Entry 6UXH (X-ray diffraction, 1.86 A resolution); this record covers chains A and B.

== Chain A (and B) ==
Protein: Serine hydroxymethyltransferase
Organism: Glycine max
Notes: EC 2.1.2.1; chain B of this document is another copy of the same molecule, construct and numbering; everything in this record applies to it too
UniProtKB: K4FZF8 (K4FZF8_SOYBN); residues 1-471 here = UniProt positions 1-471
Sequence (473 residues; numbered -1 to 471; the number before each row is that of its first residue; numbers below 1 keep their minus sign (Ser-1 is residue -1)):
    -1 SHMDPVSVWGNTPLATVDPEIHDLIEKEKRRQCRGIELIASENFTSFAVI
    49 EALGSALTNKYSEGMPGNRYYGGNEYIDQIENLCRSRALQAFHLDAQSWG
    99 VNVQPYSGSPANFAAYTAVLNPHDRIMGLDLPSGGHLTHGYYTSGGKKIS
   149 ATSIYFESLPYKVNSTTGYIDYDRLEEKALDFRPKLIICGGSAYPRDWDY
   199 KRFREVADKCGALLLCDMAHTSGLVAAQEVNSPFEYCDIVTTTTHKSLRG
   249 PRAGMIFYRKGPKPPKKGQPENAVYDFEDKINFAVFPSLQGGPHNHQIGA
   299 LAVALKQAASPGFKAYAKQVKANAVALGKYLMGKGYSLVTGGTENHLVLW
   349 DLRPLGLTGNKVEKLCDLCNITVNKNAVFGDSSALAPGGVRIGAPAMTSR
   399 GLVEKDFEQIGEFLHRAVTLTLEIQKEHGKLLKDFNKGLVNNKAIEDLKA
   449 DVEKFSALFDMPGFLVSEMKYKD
Not modelled in the structure: 263-268, 380-383, 471 (chain B: -1, 263-268, 380-383, 471)
Sequence notes: expression tag (-1 to 0)
Modified positions: Lys244 ((2S)-2-amino-6-[[3-hydroxy-2-methyl-5-(phosphonooxymethyl)pyridin-4-yl]methylideneamino]hexanoic acid; LLP)
From the paper describing this entry:
  - conformationally variable residues (order/disorder transition): Phe377 to Pro385
  - mutagenesis - P130R/N358Y: decreased binding to folate
  - mutagenesis - P130R/N358Y: decreased catalytic activity

== Interface between chain A and chain B ==
Residue-residue contacts (217):
  His0(A) - Ala313(B)
  Met1(A) - Ala313(B)
  Met1(A) - Tyr314(B)  hydrophobic
  Met1(A) - Gln317(B)
  Met1(A) - Thr396(B)
  Met1(A) - Gly399(B)
  Asp2(A) - Gly310(B)
  Val4(A) - Ser397(B)
  Val4(A) - Arg398(B)
  Val4(A) - Asp458(B)
  Val4(A) - Met459(B)
  Val4(A) - Pro460(B)
  Trp7(A) - Phe42(B)
  Trp7(A) - Ser44(B)
  Trp7(A) - Arg247(B)
  Trp7(A) - Gln305(B)  hydrogen bond (backbone-side chain)
  Trp7(A) - Ser397(B)
  Trp7(A) - Pro460(B)  hydrophobic
  Gly8(A) - Ser44(B)
  Gly8(A) - Phe45(B)  hydrogen bond (backbone-backbone)
  Gly8(A) - Pro460(B)
  Gly8(A) - Gly461(B)  hydrogen bond (backbone-backbone)
  Asn9(A) - Phe45(B)
  Asn9(A) - Met459(B)  hydrogen bond (side chain-backbone)
  Asn9(A) - Pro460(B)
  Asn9(A) - Gly461(B)
  Asn9(A) - Phe462(B)  hydrogen bond (side chain-backbone)
  Asn9(A) - Leu463(B)
  Thr10(A) - Ala46(B)
  Pro11(A) - Phe45(B)  hydrophobic
  Pro11(A) - Glu49(B)
  Leu12(A) - Ala46(B)  hydrophobic
  Leu12(A) - Glu49(B)  hydrogen bond (backbone-side chain)
  Leu12(A) - Val301(B)  hydrophobic
  Val15(A) - Ala46(B)  hydrophobic
  Val15(A) - Lys304(B)
  Val15(A) - Gln305(B)
  Asp16(A) - Arg85(B)  salt bridge
  Asp16(A) - Val301(B)
  Asp16(A) - Lys304(B)
  Glu18(A) - Leu81(B)
  Glu18(A) - Arg85(B)  salt bridge
  Ile19(A) - Arg85(B)
  Ile19(A) - Ala300(B)  hydrophobic
  Ile19(A) - Val301(B)  hydrophobic
  Leu22(A) - Gln77(B)
  Leu22(A) - Ile78(B)  hydrophobic
  Ile23(A) - Ser53(B)
  Ile23(A) - Leu55(B)  hydrophobic
  Lys25(A) - Tyr74(B)
  Glu26(A) - Lys58(B)
  Lys27(A) - Ala54(B)
  Arg29(A) - Lys58(B)
  Arg29(A) - Gly71(B)  hydrogen bond (side chain-backbone)
  Arg29(A) - Glu73(B)
  Gln30(A) - Ala54(B)  hydrogen bond (side chain-backbone)
  Gln30(A) - Asn57(B)  hydrogen bond
  Ser39(A) - Tyr59(B)
  Glu40(A) - Asn57(B)
  Glu40(A) - Lys58(B)  salt bridge
  Glu40(A) - Tyr59(B)  hydrogen bond (side chain-backbone)
  Asn41(A) - Asn57(B)
  Phe42(A) - Trp7(B)
  Phe42(A) - Asn57(B)
  Thr43(A) - Thr56(B)
  Thr43(A) - Asn57(B)  hydrogen bond (backbone-side chain)
  Ser44(A) - Trp7(B)
  Ser44(A) - Gly8(B)
  Phe45(A) - Gly8(B)  hydrogen bond (backbone-backbone)
  Phe45(A) - Asn9(B)
  Phe45(A) - Thr10(B)
  Phe45(A) - Pro11(B)  hydrophobic
  Ala46(A) - Thr10(B)
  Ala46(A) - Leu12(B)
  Ala46(A) - Val15(B)  hydrophobic
  Ile48(A) - Gly52(B)
  Ile48(A) - Ser53(B)
  Glu49(A) - Pro11(B)
  Glu49(A) - Leu12(B)  hydrogen bond (side chain-backbone)
  Leu51(A) - Leu51(B)
  Leu51(A) - His294(B)
  Gly52(A) - Ile48(B)
  Gly52(A) - Gly52(B)
  Ser53(A) - Ile48(B)
  Ala54(A) - Lys27(B)
  Ala54(A) - Gln30(B)  hydrogen bond (backbone-side chain)
  Ala54(A) - Phe462(B)  hydrophobic
  Leu55(A) - Ile23(B)  hydrophobic
  Thr56(A) - Thr43(B)
  Thr56(A) - Leu51(B)
  Thr56(A) - Arg250(B)
  Asn57(A) - Gln30(B)  hydrogen bond
  Asn57(A) - Glu40(B)
  Asn57(A) - Asn41(B)
  Asn57(A) - Phe42(B)
  Asn57(A) - Thr43(B)  hydrogen bond (side chain-backbone)
  Lys58(A) - Glu26(B)
  Lys58(A) - Arg29(B)
  Lys58(A) - Glu40(B)
  Tyr59(A) - Ser39(B)
  Tyr59(A) - Glu40(B)  hydrogen bond (backbone-side chain)
  Tyr59(A) - His243(B)
  Tyr59(A) - Lys244(B)
  Tyr59(A) - Arg250(B)
  Tyr68(A) - Glu361(B)
  Tyr68(A) - Lys373(B)  hydrogen bond (backbone-side chain)
  Gly70(A) - Asp365(B)
  Gly71(A) - Arg29(B)  hydrogen bond (backbone-side chain)
  Gly71(A) - Asp365(B)  hydrogen bond (backbone-side chain)
  Glu73(A) - Arg29(B)
  Tyr74(A) - Lys25(B)
  Tyr74(A) - Glu26(B)
  Gln77(A) - Leu22(B)
  Ile78(A) - Leu22(B)  hydrophobic
  Leu81(A) - Glu18(B)
  Arg85(A) - Asp16(B)  salt bridge
  Arg85(A) - Glu18(B)  salt bridge
  Arg85(A) - Ile19(B)
  Tyr104(A) - Tyr104(B)  hydrophobic
  Tyr104(A) - Ser105(B)
  Tyr104(A) - Pro108(B)  hydrophobic
  Tyr104(A) - Lys244(B)
  Tyr104(A) - His292(B)
  Ser105(A) - Tyr104(B)
  Ser105(A) - His292(B)  hydrogen bond
  Ser107(A) - Leu287(B)
  Ser107(A) - Gln288(B)
  Ser107(A) - Gly289(B)  hydrogen bond (side chain-backbone)
  Pro108(A) - Tyr104(B)  hydrophobic
  Phe111(A) - Tyr153(B)  hydrophobic
  Thr115(A) - Tyr153(B)  hydrogen bond
  Pro120(A) - Ile152(B)
  Pro120(A) - Tyr153(B)  hydrophobic
  His121(A) - His121(B)  hydrogen bond
  Leu135(A) - Pro285(B)  hydrophobic
  Ile147(A) - Phe281(B)  hydrophobic
  Ile147(A) - Pro285(B)  hydrophobic
  Ile147(A) - Ser286(B)  hydrogen bond (backbone-side chain)
  Ser148(A) - Ser286(B)
  Ala149(A) - Ser286(B)  hydrogen bond (backbone-backbone)
  Ala149(A) - Leu287(B)  hydrophobic
  Ile152(A) - Pro120(B)  hydrophobic
  Tyr153(A) - Phe111(B)  hydrophobic
  Tyr153(A) - Thr115(B)  hydrogen bond
  Tyr153(A) - Pro120(B)  hydrophobic
  Tyr153(A) - Tyr153(B)  hydrophobic
  Tyr153(A) - Phe154(B)
  Phe154(A) - Tyr153(B)
  His243(A) - Tyr59(B)
  Lys244(A) - Tyr59(B)
  Lys244(A) - Tyr104(B)
  Lys244(A) - Gly289(B)
  Lys244(A) - Gly290(B)
  Arg247(A) - Trp7(B)
  Arg250(A) - Thr56(B)
  Arg250(A) - Tyr59(B)
  Arg250(A) - Gly290(B)  hydrogen bond (side chain-backbone)
  Arg250(A) - Pro291(B)  hydrogen bond (side chain-backbone)
  Arg250(A) - His292(B)
  Arg250(A) - His294(B)
  Phe281(A) - Lys145(B)
  Phe281(A) - Ile147(B)  hydrophobic
  Pro285(A) - Leu135(B)  hydrophobic
  Pro285(A) - Ile147(B)  hydrophobic
  Ser286(A) - Ile147(B)  hydrogen bond (side chain-backbone)
  Ser286(A) - Ser148(B)
  Ser286(A) - Ala149(B)  hydrogen bond (backbone-backbone)
  Leu287(A) - Ser107(B)
  Leu287(A) - Ala149(B)  hydrophobic
  Gln288(A) - Ser107(B)
  Gly289(A) - Ser107(B)  hydrogen bond (backbone-side chain)
  Gly289(A) - Lys244(B)
  Gly290(A) - Lys244(B)
  Gly290(A) - Arg250(B)  hydrogen bond (backbone-side chain)
  Pro291(A) - Arg250(B)  hydrogen bond (backbone-side chain)
  His292(A) - Tyr104(B)
  His292(A) - Ser105(B)  hydrogen bond
  His292(A) - Arg250(B)
  His292(A) - Gln295(B)
  His294(A) - Leu51(B)
  His294(A) - Arg250(B)
  Gln295(A) - His292(B)
  Gln295(A) - Gln295(B)
  Ala300(A) - Ile19(B)  hydrophobic
  Val301(A) - Leu12(B)  hydrophobic
  Val301(A) - Asp16(B)
  Val301(A) - Ile19(B)  hydrophobic
  Lys304(A) - Val15(B)
  Lys304(A) - Asp16(B)
  Gln305(A) - Trp7(B)  hydrogen bond (side chain-backbone)
  Gln305(A) - Val15(B)
  Gly310(A) - Asp2(B)
  Ala313(A) - His0(B)
  Ala313(A) - Met1(B)
  Tyr314(A) - Met1(B)  hydrophobic
  Gln317(A) - Met1(B)
  Glu361(A) - Tyr68(B)
  Asp365(A) - Gly70(B)
  Asp365(A) - Gly71(B)
  Lys373(A) - Tyr68(B)
  Thr396(A) - Met1(B)
  Ser397(A) - Val4(B)
  Ser397(A) - Trp7(B)
  Arg398(A) - Val4(B)
  Leu400(A) - Met1(B)
  Asp458(A) - Val4(B)
  Met459(A) - Val4(B)
  Met459(A) - Asn9(B)  hydrogen bond (backbone-side chain)
  Pro460(A) - Val4(B)
  Pro460(A) - Trp7(B)  hydrophobic
  Pro460(A) - Gly8(B)
  Pro460(A) - Asn9(B)
  Gly461(A) - Gly8(B)  hydrogen bond (backbone-backbone)
  Gly461(A) - Asn9(B)
  Phe462(A) - Asn9(B)  hydrogen bond (backbone-side chain)
  Phe462(A) - Ala54(B)  hydrophobic
  Leu463(A) - Asn9(B)
Other interface residues (no listed pair), chain A (113 interface residues in all): Glu35, Ile37, Ala50, Tyr69, Ile75, Phe284, Gly297, Ser308, Thr370, Val371, Asn372, Gly399, Val401
Other interface residues (no listed pair), chain B (115 interface residues in all): Ala13, Glu35, Ile37, Ala50, Tyr69, Ile75, Phe284, Gly297, Ser308, Thr370, Val371, Asn372, Leu400, Val401

== Overview ==
The interface between chain A and chain B involves 113 residues on one side and 115 on the other, with 39
hydrogen bonds and 5 salt bridges. Polar pairs include Asp16(A)-Arg85(B), Glu18(A)-Arg85(B) and
Glu40(A)-Lys58(B). The paper reports that P130R/N358Y of chain A reduce binding to folate; conformational
variability at Phe377(A).
Both chains are Serine hydroxymethyltransferase (Glycine max). Entry 6UXH (Structure of serine
hydroxymethyltransferase 8 from Glycine max cultivar Essex complexed with PLP) was determined by X-ray
diffraction, deposited together with 6UXI, 6UXJ, 6UXK and 6UXL.
